PDB entry 2P8Q | X-ray diffraction, 2.35 A resolution | chains A and B

[Chain A]
Molecule: Importin beta-1 subunit
Source organism: Homo sapiens
Reference sequence: Q14974 (IMB1_HUMAN); residues 1-876 here = UniProt positions 1-876
Sequence (876 residues; numbered 1 to 876; the number before each row is that of its first residue):
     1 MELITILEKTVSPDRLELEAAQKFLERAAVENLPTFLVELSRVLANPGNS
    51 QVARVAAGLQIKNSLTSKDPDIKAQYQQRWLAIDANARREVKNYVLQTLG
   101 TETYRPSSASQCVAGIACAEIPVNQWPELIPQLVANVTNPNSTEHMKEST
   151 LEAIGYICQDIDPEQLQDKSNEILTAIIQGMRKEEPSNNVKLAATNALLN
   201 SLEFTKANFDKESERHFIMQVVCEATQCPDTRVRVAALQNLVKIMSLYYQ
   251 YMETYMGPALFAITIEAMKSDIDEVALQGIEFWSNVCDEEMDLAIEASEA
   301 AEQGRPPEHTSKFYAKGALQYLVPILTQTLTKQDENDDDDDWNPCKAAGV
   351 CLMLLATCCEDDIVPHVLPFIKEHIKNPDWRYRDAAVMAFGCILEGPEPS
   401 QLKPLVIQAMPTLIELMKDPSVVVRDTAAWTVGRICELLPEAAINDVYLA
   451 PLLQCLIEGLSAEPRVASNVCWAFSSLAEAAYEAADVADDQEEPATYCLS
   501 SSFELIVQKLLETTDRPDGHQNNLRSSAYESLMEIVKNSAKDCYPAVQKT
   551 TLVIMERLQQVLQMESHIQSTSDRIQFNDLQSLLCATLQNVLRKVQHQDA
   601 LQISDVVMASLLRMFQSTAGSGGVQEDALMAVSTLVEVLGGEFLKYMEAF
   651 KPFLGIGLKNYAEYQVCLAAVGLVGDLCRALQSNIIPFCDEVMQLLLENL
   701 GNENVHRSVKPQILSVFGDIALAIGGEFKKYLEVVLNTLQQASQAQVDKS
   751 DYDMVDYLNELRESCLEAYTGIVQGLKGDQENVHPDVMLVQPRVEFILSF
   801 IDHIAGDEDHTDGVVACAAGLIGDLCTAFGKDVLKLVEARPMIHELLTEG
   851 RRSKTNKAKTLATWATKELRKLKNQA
Unresolved in the structure: 874-876

[Chain B]
Molecule: Snurportin-1
Notes: fragment: N-terminal domain (25-64)
Reference sequence: O95149 (SPN1_HUMAN); numbering as in UniProt (aligned over 25-64)
Sequence (40 residues; row label = number of the first residue in the row):
    25 HPRLSQYKSKYSSLEQSERRRRLLELQKSKRLDYVNHARR
Unresolved in the structure: 25
Curated features (UniProtKB/Swiss-Prot):
  - natural variant: Arg55 (R55Q: In LGMDR29; uncertain significance)
  - mutagenesis: Arg27 (R27A: Abolishes interaction with KPNB1 and m3G-cap U1 snRNP import receptor activity)

[How chain A and chain B interact]
Pairs across the interface - 60 pairs, chain A then chain B:
  Glu281(A) with Arg27(B), salt bridge
  Ser284(A) with Arg27(B)
  Asn285(A) with Arg27(B)
  Asp288(A) with Arg27(B), salt bridge
  Asp339(A) with Leu28(B)
  Asp340(A) with Leu28(B)
  Trp342(A) with Pro26(B); Arg27(B); Leu28(B), hydrophobic
  Lys346(A) with Tyr31(B)
  Val350(A) with Gln30(B); Tyr31(B)
  Met353(A) with Ser33(B)
  Leu354(A) with Arg27(B)
  Met388(A) with Lys32(B)
  Asp426(A) with Lys32(B), salt bridge
  Thr427(A) with Lys32(B), hydrogen bond
  Trp430(A) with Lys32(B), hydrogen bond (side chain-backbone); Ser33(B)
  Ser468(A) with Lys34(B), hydrogen bond
  Asn469(A) with Lys34(B)
  Trp472(A) with Ser33(B); Lys34(B); Tyr35(B)
  Ser527(A) with Lys34(B)
  Glu530(A) with Tyr35(B); Ser36(B), hydrogen bond; Ser37(B), hydrogen bond; Leu38(B), hydrogen bond (side chain-backbone)
  Met533(A) with Leu38(B), hydrophobic
  Glu534(A) with Ser37(B)
  Ser582(A) with Arg43(B), hydrogen bond
  Ala586(A) with Arg43(B)
  Arg593(A) with Leu50(B)
  Glu626(A) with Arg44(B), salt bridge
  Asp627(A) with Arg43(B), salt bridge
  Met630(A) with Arg43(B); Arg44(B); Leu47(B), hydrophobic
  Glu637(A) with Lys54(B)
  Gln665(A) with Arg44(B)
  Gly672(A) with Gln51(B)
  Asp676(A) with Gln51(B), hydrogen bond
  Arg679(A) with Gln51(B), hydrogen bond (side chain-backbone); Arg55(B)
  Gln682(A) with Tyr58(B), hydrogen bond
  Ser715(A) with Arg55(B)
  Asp719(A) with Arg55(B), salt bridge
  Leu722(A) with Tyr58(B), hydrophobic; Val59(B), hydrophobic
  Glu763(A) with Lys52(B), salt bridge
  Glu767(A) with Arg55(B), salt bridge
  Thr770(A) with Val59(B)
  Gln774(A) with Ala62(B)
  Gly820(A) with Arg63(B), hydrogen bond (backbone-side chain)
  Asp824(A) with Arg63(B), salt bridge
  Leu861(A) with Asn60(B); Arg64(B)
  Trp864(A) with Arg63(B); Arg64(B)
Interface residues without a listed pair, chain A (51 interface residues in all): Asp341, Lys537, Ser633, Leu673, Gln712, Leu821
Interface residues without a listed pair, chain B (29 interface residues in all): Arg46, Leu48, Leu56

[Summary]
51 residues of chain A face 29 of chain B across their interface, with 11 hydrogen bonds and 9 salt bridges.
Polar pairs include Glu281(A)-Arg27(B), Asp288(A)-Arg27(B) and Asp426(A)-Lys32(B). UniProt lists one
mutagenesis site on chain B.
Here chain A is Importin beta-1 subunit (Homo sapiens) and chain B is Snurportin-1. Entry 2P8Q (Crystal
Structure of human Importin beta bound to the Snurportin1 IBB-domain) was determined by X-ray diffraction
(same publication as 2Q5D).
